PDB entry 7XX6 | X-ray diffraction, 3.39 A resolution | chains E and I of the 21 polymer chains in the assembly

# Chain E
Protein: Histone H3.1
Source organism: Homo sapiens
UniProtKB: P68431 (H31_HUMAN); residues 0-135 here correspond to UniProt positions 1-136 (UniProt number = residue number + 1)
Amino-acid sequence (138 residues; numbered -2 to 135; the number before each row is that of its first residue; numbers below 1 keep their minus sign (Gly-2 is residue -2)):
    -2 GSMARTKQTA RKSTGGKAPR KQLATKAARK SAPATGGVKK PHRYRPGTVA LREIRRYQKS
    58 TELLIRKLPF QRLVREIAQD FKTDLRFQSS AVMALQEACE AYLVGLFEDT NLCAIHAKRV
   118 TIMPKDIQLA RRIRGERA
Not modelled in the structure: -2 to 36
Construct notes: expression tag (-2 to -1)
Swiss-Prot annotation at these positions:
  - modified residue: Arg2 (Asymmetric dimethylarginine), Thr3 (Phosphothreonine), Lys4 (Allysine), Gln5 (5-glutamyl dopamine), Thr6 (Phosphothreonine), Arg8 (Citrulline), Lys9 (N6,N6,N6-trimethyllysine), Ser10 (ADP-ribosylserine), Thr11 (Phosphothreonine), Lys14 (N6-(2-hydroxyisobutyryl)lysine), Arg17 (Asymmetric dimethylarginine), Lys18 (N6-(2-hydroxyisobutyryl)lysine), Lys23 (N6-(2-hydroxyisobutyryl)lysine), Arg26 (Citrulline), Lys27 (N6,N6,N6-trimethyllysine), Ser28 (ADP-ribosylserine), Lys36 (N6,N6,N6-trimethyllysine), Lys37 (N6-methyllysine), Tyr41 (Phosphotyrosine), Lys56 (N6,N6,N6-trimethyllysine) and 8 more in UniProt
  - lipidation: Lys18 (N6-decanoyllysine)

# Chain I
Molecule: 169-nt DNA strand
Source organism: synthetic construct
Sequence (169 nucleotides; each row starts with the number of its first residue; numbers below 1 keep their minus sign (DG-82 is residue -82)):
   -82 GCTTTTTTTT TTCACAATCC CGGTGCCGAG GCCGCTCAAT TGGTCGTAGA CAGCTCTAGC
   -22 ACCGCTTAAA CGCACGTACG GAATCCGTAC GTGCGTTTAA GCGGTGCTAG AGCTGTCTAC
    38 GACCAATTGA GCGGCCTCGG CACCGGGATT GTGAAAAAAA AAAGCTGCA
Metal / ion sites: Ca2+ site 1: DG-52 (shared with 1 residue of chain J); Ca2+ site 2 near DG-34 (its only coordinating residue here); K+: DT-26, DA-25; Ca2+ site 3: DG51 (shared with 1 residue of chain J)

# Interface between chain E and chain I
Residue-residue contacts (28):
  His39(E) - DA-67(I)  sugar contact
  Arg40(E) - DG8(I)  base contact
  Arg40(E) - DT9(I)  hydrogen bond to the base
  Arg40(E) - DG10(I)  hydrogen bond to the sugar
  Tyr41(E) - DA-67(I)  sugar contact
  Tyr41(E) - DA-66(I)  sugar contact
  Tyr41(E) - DT9(I)  sugar contact
  Tyr41(E) - DG10(I)  hydrogen bond to the phosphate
  Arg42(E) - DT9(I)  phosphate contact
  Pro43(E) - DG8(I)  phosphate contact
  Pro43(E) - DT9(I)  phosphate contact
  Gly44(E) - DG8(I)  hydrogen bond to the phosphate
  Gly44(E) - DT9(I)  hydrogen bond to the phosphate
  Thr45(E) - DT9(I)  hydrogen bond to the phosphate
  Val46(E) - DT9(I)  hydrogen bond to the phosphate
  Val46(E) - DG10(I)  phosphate contact
  Ala47(E) - DT9(I)  hydrogen bond to the phosphate
  Arg49(E) - DA-66(I)  hydrogen bond to the phosphate
  Arg49(E) - DT-65(I)  salt bridge to the phosphate
  Lys56(E) - DC-64(I)  salt bridge to the phosphate
  Arg63(E) - DA17(I)  hydrogen bond to the sugar
  Arg63(E) - DG18(I)  salt bridge to the phosphate
  Lys64(E) - DG18(I)  hydrogen bond to the phosphate
  Leu65(E) - DG18(I)  hydrogen bond to the phosphate
  Pro66(E) - DA17(I)  phosphate contact
  Arg69(E) - DA17(I)  salt bridge to the phosphate
  Arg83(E) - DA26(I)  sugar contact
  Arg83(E) - DG27(I)  sugar contact
Other interface residues (no listed pair), chain E (20 interface residues in all): Asp81, Lys115, Thr118
Other interface residues (no listed pair), chain I (13 interface residues in all): DG-2, DC7

# Summary
20 residues of chain E and 13 residues of chain I are in contact; the contacts include 12 hydrogen bonds and 4
salt bridges. Among the polar pairs are Arg40(E)-DT9(I), Arg40(E)-DG10(I) and Arg63(E)-DA17(I). The K+ site is
built by DT-26(I) and DA-25(I).
Here chain E is Histone H3.1 (Homo sapiens) and chain I is a 169-nt DNA strand (synthetic construct). Entry
7XX6 (Crystal Structure of Nucleosome-H1.0 Linker Histone Assembly (sticky-169a DNA fragment)) was determined
by X-ray diffraction.
